PDB entry 7VAI | electron microscopy, 3.10 A resolution | chains E and J of the 12 polymer chains in the assembly

== Chain E ==
Name: V-type ATP synthase beta chain
Source organism: Thermus thermophilus HB8
UniProt: Q56404 (VATB_THET8); residues 1-478 here = UniProt positions 1-478
Chain sequence (478 residues; numbered 1 to 478; the number before each row is that of its first residue):
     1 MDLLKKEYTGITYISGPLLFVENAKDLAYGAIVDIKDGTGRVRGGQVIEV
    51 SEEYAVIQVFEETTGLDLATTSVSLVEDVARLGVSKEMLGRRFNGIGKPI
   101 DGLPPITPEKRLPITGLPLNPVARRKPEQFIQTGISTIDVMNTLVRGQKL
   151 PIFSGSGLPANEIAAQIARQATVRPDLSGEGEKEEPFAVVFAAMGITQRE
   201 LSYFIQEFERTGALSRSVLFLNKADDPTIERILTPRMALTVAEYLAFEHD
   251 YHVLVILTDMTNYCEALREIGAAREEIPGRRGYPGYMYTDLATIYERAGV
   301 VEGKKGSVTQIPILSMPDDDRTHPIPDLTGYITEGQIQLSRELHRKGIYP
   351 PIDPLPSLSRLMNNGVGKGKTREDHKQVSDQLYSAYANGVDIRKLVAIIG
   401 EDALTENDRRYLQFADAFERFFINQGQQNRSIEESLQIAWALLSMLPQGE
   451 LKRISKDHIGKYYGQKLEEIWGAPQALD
Unresolved in the structure: 1-2, 471-478

== Chain J ==
Name: V-type ATP synthase subunit E
Source organism: Thermus thermophilus HB8
UniProt: P74901 (VATE_THET8); residue numbers follow UniProt; this construct covers 1-188
Chain sequence (188 residues; row label = number of the first residue in the row):
     1 MSKLEAILSQEVEAEIQALLQEAEAKAEAVKREAEEKAKALLQARERALE
    51 AQYRAALRRAESAGELLVATARTQARGEVLEEVRRRVREALEALPQKPEW
   101 PEVVRKLALEALEALPGAKALVANPEDLPHLEALARERGVELQAEPALRL
   151 GVRAVGAEGKTQVENSLLARLDRAWDALSSKVAQALWG
Unresolved in the structure: 1-60, 188

== How chain E and chain J interact ==
Contacting residue pairs (27; chain E residue first):
  Leu-3(E) / Arg-170(J)  hydrogen bond (backbone-side chain)
  Leu-3(E) / Arg-173(J)
  Leu-4(E) / Glu-110(J)
  Leu-4(E) / Ala-114(J)  hydrophobic
  Leu-4(E) / Val-163(J)  hydrophobic
  Leu-4(E) / Asn-165(J)
  Lys-5(E) / Val-163(J)
  Lys-5(E) / Glu-164(J)  hydrogen bond (backbone-backbone)
  Lys-5(E) / Arg-173(J)
  Lys-6(E) / Thr-161(J)
  Lys-6(E) / Gln-162(J)
  Glu-7(E) / Thr-161(J)
  Glu-7(E) / Gln-162(J)  hydrogen bond (backbone-backbone)
  Tyr-8(E) / Lys-160(J)
  Tyr-8(E) / Thr-161(J)
  Thr-9(E) / Gly-159(J)  hydrogen bond (side chain-backbone)
  Thr-9(E) / Lys-160(J)  hydrogen bond (backbone-backbone)
  Gly-10(E) / Lys-160(J)
  Asn-23(E) / Glu-158(J)  hydrogen bond
  Asn-23(E) / Lys-160(J)
  Asn-23(E) / Thr-161(J)
  Leu-103(E) / Thr-70(J)
  Pro-104(E) / Thr-73(J)
  Pro-104(E) / Gln-74(J)
  Thr-107(E) / Ser-179(J)  hydrogen bond
  Thr-107(E) / Ser-180(J)
  Pro-108(E) / Ser-180(J)  hydrogen bond (backbone-side chain)
Other interface residues (no listed pair), chain J (18 interface residues in all): Asp-176

== In short ==
The interface between chain E and chain J involves 13 residues on one side and 18 on the other, with 8
hydrogen bonds. Polar contacts include Leu-3(E)/Arg-170(J), Thr-9(E)/Gly-159(J) and Asn-23(E)/Glu-158(J).
Chain E is V-type ATP synthase beta chain and chain J is V-type ATP synthase subunit E, both from Thermus
thermophilus HB8; the structure, V1EG of V/A-ATPase from Thermus thermophilus, state1-1, was determined by
electron microscopy (same publication as 7VAJ, 7VAK, 7VAL, 7VAM, 7VAN, 7VAO and 11 further entries).
